2Y7Q - chains A and B of the 3 polymer chains in the assembly; structure by X-ray diffraction, 3.40 A resolution.

# Chain A
Molecule: High affinity immunoglobulin epsilon receptor subunit alpha
Source organism: Homo sapiens
Notes: fragment: soluble extracellular domains, residues 26-201
UniProtKB: P12319 (FCERA_HUMAN); residues 1-176 here correspond to UniProt positions 26-201 (UniProt number = residue number + 25)
Amino-acid sequence (188 residues; numbered -2 to 185; the number before each row is that of its first residue; numbers below 1 keep their minus sign (Glu-2 is residue -2)):
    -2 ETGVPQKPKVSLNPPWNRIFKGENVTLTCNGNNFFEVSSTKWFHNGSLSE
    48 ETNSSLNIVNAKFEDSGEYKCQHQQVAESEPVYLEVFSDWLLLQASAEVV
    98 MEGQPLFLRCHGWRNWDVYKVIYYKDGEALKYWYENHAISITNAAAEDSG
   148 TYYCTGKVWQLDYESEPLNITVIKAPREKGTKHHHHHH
Unresolved in the structure: -2 to 3, 27-35, 71-73, 174-185
Sequence notes: cloning artifact (-2 to 0, 143, 177-179); engineered mutation Ala74 (Asn99 in P12319), Ala135 (Asn160 in P12319), Ala142 (Thr167 in P12319); expression tag (180-185)
Curated features (UniProtKB/Swiss-Prot):
  - glycosylation (N-linked (GlcNAc...) asparagine): Asn21, Asn42, Asn50, Asn140, Asn166
Cystine bridges: Cys26-Cys68, Cys107-Cys151
Covalently attached groups: N-acetylglucosamine (NAG) linked to Asn21; glycan linked to Asn42
What the authors report for this chain:
  - conformationally variable residues (side-chain flip): Trp87

# Chain B
Molecule: Ig epsilon chain C region
Source organism: Homo sapiens
Notes: fragment: fc fragment comprising domains cepsilon2-4, residues 104-427
UniProtKB: P01854 (IGHE_HUMAN); the construct lacks a stretch of the UniProt sequence, so the offset changes along the chain: 224-253 = UniProt 104-133; 254-547 = UniProt 135-428
Amino-acid sequence (327 residues; each row starts with the number of its first residue):
   222 DIVASRDFTPPTVKILQSSCDGGGHFPPTIQL
  253A L
   254 CLVSGYTPGTIQITWLEDGQVMDVDLSTASTTQEGELASTQSELTLSQKH
   304 WLSDRTYTCQVTYQGHTFEDSTKKCADSNPRGVSAYLSRPSPFDLFIRKS
   354 PTITCLVVDLAPSKGTVQLTWSRASGKPVNHSTRKEEKQRNGTLTVTSTL
   404 PVGTRDWIEGETYQCRVTHPHLPRALMRSTTKTSGPRAAPEVYAFATPEW
   454 PGSRDKRTLACLIQNFMPEDISVQWLHNEVQLPDARHSTTQPRKTKGSGF
   504 FVFSRLEVTRAEWEQKDEFICRAVHEAASPSQTVQRAVSVNPGK
Unresolved in the structure: 222-228, 282-289, 454-456, 480-484, 501-502, 512-521, 543-547
Sequence notes: expression tag (222-223); engineered mutation Ala225 (Cys105 in P01854), Gln265 (Asn146 in P01854), Gln371 (Asn252 in P01854)
Curated features (UniProtKB/Swiss-Prot):
  - glycosylation (N-linked (GlcNAc...) asparagine): Asn383, Asn394
Cystine bridges: Cys254-Cys312, Cys358-Cys418, Cys464-Cys524
Covalently attached groups: N-acetylglucosamine (NAG) linked to Asn394
What the authors report for this chain:
  - binding site for N-acetylglucosamine: Asp271
  - post-translational modification sites: Asn394

# How chain A and chain B interact
Pairs across the interface (20):
  Lys117(A) - Gly335(B)  hydrogen bond (side chain-backbone)
  Lys117(A) - Asp362(B)  salt bridge
  Ile119(A) - Asn394(B)
  Ala126(A) - Arg393(B)
  Ala126(A) - Asn394(B)
  Ala126(A) - Gly395(B)
  Tyr129(A) - Asp362(B)  hydrogen bond (side chain-backbone)
  Tyr129(A) - Leu363(B)
  Tyr129(A) - Ala364(B)  hydrophobic
  Tyr129(A) - Gly395(B)
  Tyr129(A) - Thr396(B)
  Trp130(A) - Arg334(B)
  Trp130(A) - Ala364(B)  hydrophobic
  Trp130(A) - His424(B)
  Tyr131(A) - Arg334(B)
  Tyr131(A) - Asp362(B)
  Tyr131(A) - Leu363(B)
  Tyr131(A) - Ala364(B)  hydrogen bond (side chain-backbone)
  Tyr131(A) - His424(B)  hydrogen bond
  Glu132(A) - Arg334(B)  salt bridge
Also at the interface, not in a pair above, chain A (8 interface residues in all): Tyr121
Also at the interface, not in a pair above, chain B (14 interface residues in all): Val336, Ser337, Pro365, His422
From the paper, about this interface:
  - residue pairs: Lys117(A)-Asp362(B) (salt bridge), Glu132(A)-Arg334(B) (salt bridge)
  - interface residues, chain A: Tyr129(A), Trp130(A)

# Overview
Chain A and chain B form an interface of 8 and 14 residues respectively, with 4 hydrogen bonds and 2 salt
bridges. Polar pairs include Lys117(A)-Asp362(B), Glu132(A)-Arg334(B) and Lys117(A)-Gly335(B). The authors
report salt bridges between Lys117(A) and Asp362(B) and Glu132(A) and Arg334(B). From the paper: a binding
site for N-acetylglucosamine at Asp271(B); interface residues Tyr129(A) and Trp130(A).
Here chain A is High affinity immunoglobulin epsilon receptor subunit alpha and chain B is Ig epsilon chain C
region, both from Homo sapiens. Entry 2Y7Q (The high-affinity complex between ige and its receptor FC epsilon
ri) was determined by X-ray diffraction (same publication as 2WQR).
